PDB entry 7B1C | electron microscopy, 3.74 A resolution | chains D and P of the 5 polymer chains in the assembly

Chain D (and P):
Protein: Aael013433-pa
Organism: Aedes aegypti
Notes: chain P of this document is another copy of the same molecule, construct and numbering; everything in this record applies to it too
Reference sequence: Q16J57 (Q16J57_AEDAE); residues 1-102 here correspond to UniProt positions 142-243 (UniProt number = residue number + 141)
Amino-acid sequence (113 residues; row label = number of the first residue in the row; numbering starts at 0):
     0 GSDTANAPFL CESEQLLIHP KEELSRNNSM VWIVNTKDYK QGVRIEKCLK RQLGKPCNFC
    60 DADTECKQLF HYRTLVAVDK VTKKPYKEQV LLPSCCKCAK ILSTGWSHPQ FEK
Not modelled in the structure: 0-6, 103-112 (chain P: 0-6, 98-112)
Disulfides: Cys-10/Cys-65, Cys-47/Cys-95, Cys-56/Cys-97
Differences from the reference sequence: expression tag (0, 103-112)

How chain D and chain P interact:
Pairs across the interface (35; chain D residue first):
  Pro-7(D) / Cys-97(P)
  Phe-8(D) / Lys-96(P)
  Phe-8(D) / Cys-97(P)
  Leu-9(D) / Cys-97(P)  hydrophobic
  Cys-10(D) / Lys-96(P)  hydrogen bond (backbone-side chain)
  Ser-12(D) / Lys-96(P)  hydrogen bond
  Cys-59(D) / Leu-9(P)  hydrophobic
  Cys-59(D) / Cys-59(P)  disulfide
  Ala-61(D) / Phe-58(P)
  His-70(D) / Arg-43(P)
  His-70(D) / Ile-44(P)
  His-70(D) / Glu-45(P)
  Tyr-71(D) / Leu-16(P)
  Tyr-71(D) / Arg-43(P)  hydrogen bond (backbone-backbone)
  Arg-72(D) / Gly-41(P)
  Arg-72(D) / Thr-73(P)
  Thr-73(D) / Gln-40(P)
  Thr-73(D) / Gly-41(P)  hydrogen bond (backbone-backbone)
  Leu-74(D) / Lys-39(P)
  Leu-74(D) / Gln-40(P)
  Val-75(D) / Asp-37(P)
  Val-75(D) / Lys-39(P)  hydrogen bond (backbone-backbone)
  Ala-76(D) / Asp-37(P)
  Val-77(D) / Asp-37(P)
  Cys-94(D) / Cys-94(P)  disulfide
  Cys-95(D) / Lys-96(P)
  Lys-96(D) / Phe-8(P)
  Lys-96(D) / Ser-12(P)
  Lys-96(D) / Cys-94(P)
  Lys-96(D) / Cys-95(P)
  Cys-97(D) / Phe-8(P)
  Cys-97(D) / Leu-9(P)
  Ala-98(D) / Pro-7(P)
  Ala-98(D) / Phe-8(P)  hydrophobic
  Lys-99(D) / Pro-7(P)  hydrogen bond (backbone-backbone)
Other interface residues (no listed pair), chain D (23 interface residues in all): Phe-58, Thr-63
Other interface residues (no listed pair), chain P (23 interface residues in all): Cys-10, Tyr-38, Val-42, Ala-61
Cross-chain cystine bridges: Cys-59(D)/Cys-59(P), Cys-94(D)/Cys-94(P)

Summary:
Chain D and chain P each contribute 23 residues to their interface; the contacts include 2 disulfide bonds and
6 hydrogen bonds. Polar contacts include Cys-10(D)/Lys-96(P), Ser-12(D)/Lys-96(P) and Tyr-71(D)/Arg-43(P).
Chain D and chain P are both Aael013433-pa (Aedes aegypti); the structure, Cryo-EM of Aedes Aegypti Toll5A
trimer bound to Spz1C, was determined by electron microscopy (same publication as 7B1B and 7B1D).
